PDB entry 9CJK | electron microscopy, 3.70 A resolution | chains C and G of the 8 polymer chains in the assembly

== Chain C (and G) ==
Name: Transmembrane emp24 domain-containing protein 9
Source organism: Homo sapiens
Notes: chain G of this document is another copy of the same molecule, construct and numbering; everything in this record applies to it too
UniProt: Q9BVK6 (TMED9_HUMAN); residue numbers follow UniProt; this construct covers 1-235
Amino-acid sequence (235 residues; each row starts with the number of its first residue):
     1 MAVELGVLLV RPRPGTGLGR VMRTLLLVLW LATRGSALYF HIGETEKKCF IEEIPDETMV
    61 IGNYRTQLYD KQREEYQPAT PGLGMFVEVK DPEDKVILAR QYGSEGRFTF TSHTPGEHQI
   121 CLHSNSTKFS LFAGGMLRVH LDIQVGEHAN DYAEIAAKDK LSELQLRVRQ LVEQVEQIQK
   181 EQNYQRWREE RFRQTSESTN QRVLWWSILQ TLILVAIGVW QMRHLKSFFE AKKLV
Not modelled in the structure: 1-158 (chain G: 1-197)
Swiss-Prot annotation at these positions:
  - region: Cys121 to Lys160 (Required for interaction with STX17)
  - motif: Phe228 to Val235 (COPI vesicle coat-binding), Phe228, Phe229 (COPII vesicle coat-binding)
  - modified residue: Lys160 (N6-acetyllysine)
  - glycosylation: Asn125 (N-linked (GlcNAc...) asparagine)
  - mutagenesis: Lys232 to Lys233 (Localization to plasma membrane and endocytosis)
What the authors report for this chain:
  - mutagenesis - R223E: decreased binding to COPB2
  - mutagenesis - R223E: unchanged binding to Sec23a
  - mutagenesis - E52R, E52R/E53R: decreased binding to MBP-OR
  - mutagenesis - E53R: unchanged binding to MBP-OR

== Interface between chain C and chain G ==
Contacting residue pairs - 17 pairs, chain C then chain G:
  Ser207(C) - Trp206(G)  hydrogen bond
  Ile208(C) - Trp206(G)  hydrophobic
  Gln210(C) - Gln210(G)  hydrogen bond
  Thr211(C) - Trp206(G)
  Thr211(C) - Gln210(G)
  Leu214(C) - Leu214(G)  hydrophobic
  Val215(C) - Ile217(G)  hydrophobic
  Met222(C) - Trp220(G)  hydrophobic
  Met222(C) - His224(G)
  Met222(C) - Leu225(G)  hydrophobic
  Leu225(C) - Leu225(G)  hydrophobic
  Lys226(C) - Phe228(G)
  Phe229(C) - Lys232(G)
  Glu230(C) - Phe228(G)
  Glu230(C) - Val235(G)
  Lys233(C) - Lys232(G)
  Lys233(C) - Val235(G)
Other interface residues (no listed pair), chain C (15 interface residues in all): Asn200, Leu204, Gly218
Other interface residues (no listed pair), chain G (14 interface residues in all): Thr199, Asn200, Val203, Gln221

== In short ==
15 residues of chain C and 14 residues of chain G are in contact; the contacts include 2 hydrogen bonds. Polar
pairs include Ser207(C)-Trp206(G) and Gln210(C)-Gln210(G). The paper reports that E52R and E52R/E53R of chain
C reduce binding to MBP-OR; R223E of chain C reduces binding to COPB2.
Both chains are Transmembrane emp24 domain-containing protein 9 (Homo sapiens). Entry 9CJK (Human TMED9
octamer structure) was determined by electron microscopy together with 9CJL from the same study.
